PDB entry 1J7K | X-ray diffraction, 1.80 A resolution | chain A

[Chain A]
Name: Holliday junction DNA helicase ruvb
Source organism: Thermotoga maritima
UniProtKB: Q56313 (RUVB_THEMA); residues 1-334 here = UniProt positions 1-334
Sequence (334 residues; each row starts with the number of its first residue):
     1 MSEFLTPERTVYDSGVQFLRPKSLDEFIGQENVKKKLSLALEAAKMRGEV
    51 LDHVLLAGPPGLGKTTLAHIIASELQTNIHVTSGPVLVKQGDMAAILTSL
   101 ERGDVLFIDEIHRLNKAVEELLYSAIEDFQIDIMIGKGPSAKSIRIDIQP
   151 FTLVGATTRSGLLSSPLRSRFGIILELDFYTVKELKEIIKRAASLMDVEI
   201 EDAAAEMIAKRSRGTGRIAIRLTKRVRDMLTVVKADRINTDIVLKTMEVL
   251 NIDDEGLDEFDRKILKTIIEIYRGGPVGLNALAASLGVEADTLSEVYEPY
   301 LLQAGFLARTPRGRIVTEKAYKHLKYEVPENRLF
Not modelled in the structure: 1-18, 134-145, 330-334
Construct notes: engineered mutation Gly216 (Pro in Q56313)
Curated features (UniProtKB/Swiss-Prot):
  - binding site (ADP): Leu19, Arg20, Phe27, Ile28, Gly61, Leu62, Gly63, Lys64, Thr65, Thr66, Tyr180, Arg217
  - binding site (ATP): Glu26, Phe27, Ile28, Leu62, Gly63, Glu127 to Phe129, Arg170
  - binding site (DNA): Arg309, Arg314
  - mutagenesis: Ala156 (A156C: 38% DNA-dependent ATPase activity; A156S: 32% DNA-dependent ATPase activity, allows branch migration), Thr157 to Thr158 (5% DNA-dependent ATPase activity, no branch migration), Thr158 (T158V: 5% DNA-dependent ATPase activity), Arg170 (R170A/R: 3-4% DNA-dependent ATPase activity, nobranch migration), Arg217 (R217A: 43% DNA-dependent ATPase activity, allows branch migration; R217K: 5% DNA-dependent ATPase activity, no branch migration)
Small-molecule neighbours:
  - ATP (adenosine-5'-triphosphate): Leu19, Arg20, Pro21, Glu26, Phe27, Ile28, Pro59, Pro60, Gly61, Leu62, Gly63, Lys64, Thr65, Thr66, Tyr180, Ile188, Arg191, Gly216, Arg217, Ile220
  - hexane-1,6-diol (HEZ): Ile269, Glu270, Tyr321, Tyr326

[Overview]
Chain A binds ATP and hexane-1,6-diol. UniProt lists 12 ADP-binding residues, 9 ATP-binding residues,
DNA-binding residues Arg309 and Arg314 and 5 mutagenesis sites.
Chain A is Holliday junction DNA helicase ruvb (Thermotoga maritima); the structure, Thermotoga maritima ruvb
P216G mutant, was determined by X-ray diffraction (same publication as 1IN4, 1IN5, 1IN6, 1IN7 and 1IN8).
